2VR0 - chains A and F of the 6 polymer chains in the assembly; structure by X-ray diffraction, 2.80 A resolution.

# Chain A
Molecule: Cytochrome C nitrite reductase, catalytic subunit nfra
Organism: Desulfovibrio vulgaris
Notes: EC 1.7.2.2
Reference sequence: Q72EF3 (Q72EF3_DESVH); residues 1-524 here = UniProt positions 1-524
Amino-acid sequence (524 residues; row label = number of the first residue in the row):
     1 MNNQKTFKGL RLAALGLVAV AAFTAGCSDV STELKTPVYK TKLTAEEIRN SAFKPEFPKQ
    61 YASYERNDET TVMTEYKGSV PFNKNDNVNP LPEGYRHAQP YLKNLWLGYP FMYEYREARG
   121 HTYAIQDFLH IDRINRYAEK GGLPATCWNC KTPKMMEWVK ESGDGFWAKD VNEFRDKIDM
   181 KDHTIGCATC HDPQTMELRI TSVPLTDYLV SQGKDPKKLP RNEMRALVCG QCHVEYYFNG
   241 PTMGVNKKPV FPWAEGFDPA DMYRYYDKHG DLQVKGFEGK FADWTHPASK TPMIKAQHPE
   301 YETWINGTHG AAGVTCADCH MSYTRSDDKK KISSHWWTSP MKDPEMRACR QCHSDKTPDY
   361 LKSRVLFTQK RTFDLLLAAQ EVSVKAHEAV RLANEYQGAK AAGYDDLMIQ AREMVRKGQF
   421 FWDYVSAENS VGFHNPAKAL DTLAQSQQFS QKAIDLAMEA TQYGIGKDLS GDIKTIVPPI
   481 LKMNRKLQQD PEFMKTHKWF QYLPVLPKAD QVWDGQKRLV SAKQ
Disordered / not traced: 1-25, 521-524
UniProt features mapped onto this chain:
  - region (Interaction with NrfH): Asp29 to Tyr39, Arg221, Asn222, Asp318 to Lys331, Gln351 to Asp355
  - binding site (Ca(2+)): Gly78, Glu117, Ala118, Glu235, Tyr236, Lys295, Gln297
  - binding site (heme): His121, Cys147, Cys150, Lys151, Cys187, Cys190, His191, Cys229, Cys232, His233, His309, Cys316, Cys319, His320, His335, Cys349, Cys352, His353, His434
  - site: Lys59 (Interaction with NrfH)
Ion coordination: Ca2+ site 1: Gly78, Glu117, Ala118 (together with heme c); heme c Fe (6 sites), coordinated by His121, Lys151, His191, His233, His309, His320, Lys331, His335, His353, His434; Ca2+ site 2: Glu235, Tyr236, Lys295, Gln297
Small-molecule neighbours:
  - heme c (HEC), molecule 1: Tyr39, Phe53, Phe57, Gln60, Tyr61, Tyr64, Gly186, Cys187, Cys190, His191, Met196, Leu198, Arg221, Arg225, Val228, Ala317, Met321, Tyr323, Ile332, Ser333, His335, Trp337
  - heme c (HEC), molecule 2: Thr74, Lys77, Gly78, Glu117, Ala118, Cys229, His233, Glu300, Tyr301, Trp304, His309, Val314, Thr315, Cys316, Cys319, His320, Ser339, Pro340, Met341, Val365, Gln369, Asn429, Ser430, Phe433, His434
  - heme c (HEC), molecule 3: Gly78, Ser79, Ala118, Arg119, Gly120, His121, Tyr123, Ala124, Asp127, Cys150, Lys151, Ile185, Thr189, Cys190, Val228, Cys229, Gln231, Cys232, His233, Cys316, His320, Met321, Trp337, Thr338, Lys342
  - heme c (HEC), molecule 4: Tyr115, Arg116, Ala118, Asp127, Phe128, Ile131, Arg133, Ile134, Leu143, Thr146, Cys147, Asn149, Cys150, Lys151, Gln231, Cys232, His233, Val234, Tyr236, Phe238, Phe251, His298, Ala427, Asn429
  - heme c (HEC), molecule 5: Arg225, Asp318, Ser322, Tyr323, Thr324, Arg325, Lys331, Arg347, Gln351
  - heme c (HEC), molecule 6: Thr308, His309, Ala312, Val314, Asp318, Cys319, Pro340, Met346, Ala348, Cys349, Cys352, His353, Leu361, Arg364, Val365, Phe433, Pro436
  - heme c (HEC), molecule 7: Thr308, His353, Lys356

# Chain F
Molecule: Napc/nirt cytochrome C family protein
Organism: Desulfovibrio vulgaris
Notes: EC 1.10.2.-
Reference sequence: Q72EF4 (Q72EF4_DESVH); numbering as in UniProt (aligned over 1-159)
Amino-acid sequence (159 residues; numbered 1 to 159; the number before each row is that of its first residue):
     1 MSEEKSRNGP ARLKLVLGGA TLGVVALATV AFGMKYTDQR PFCTSCHIMN PVGVTHKLSG
    61 HANISCNDCH APHNLLAKLP FKAIAGARDV YMNTLGHPGD LILAGMETKE VVNANCKACH
   121 TMTNVEVASM EAKKYCTDCH RNVQHMRMKP ISTREVADE
Disordered / not traced: 1-13
UniProt features mapped onto this chain:
  - region (Interaction with NrfA): Gly99, Asp100, Thr123 to Asp158
  - binding site (heme): Cys43, Cys46, Met49, His61, Cys66, Cys69, His70, Asp89, Cys116, Cys119, His120, Cys136, Cys139, His140, His145
  - binding site (a menaquinol): Asn67, Lys82, Asp89
  - site (Interaction with NrfA): Arg40, Lys57, Asn63
Glycans and other covalent adducts: heme c (HEC) linked to Cys43
Ion coordination: heme c Fe (4 sites), coordinated by Met49, His61, His70, His120, His140, His145
Small-molecule neighbours:
  - heme c (HEC), molecule 1: Thr37, Phe42, Cys46, Ile48, Met49, Cys66, Asn67, His70, Arg88, Asp89, Val90, Met92, Asn93, Pro98, Ile102, Leu103, Ala104, Gly105, Thr108
  - heme c (HEC), molecule 2: Arg40, Met49, Val52, Gly53, His56, His61, Ile64, Ser65, Cys66, Cys69, His70, Ile102, Leu103, Ala104, Lys109, Val112, Thr137, Val143, Gln144, His145
  - heme c (HEC), molecule 3: Gly60, His61, Ile64, Asp68, Cys69, His73, Val112, Asn115, Cys116, Cys119, His120, Cys136, Thr137, His140, Val143
  - heme c (HEC), molecule 4: Cys116, Lys117, His120, Thr123, Asn124, Ser129, Met130, Ala132, Lys133, Cys136, Cys139, His140
  - heme c (HEC), molecule 5: Cys119, His120, Thr121, Met122, Thr123
  - heme c (HEC), molecule 6: Glu126, Val127, Ala128
  - heme c (HEC), molecule 7: Asp138, Arg141, Met148
  - heme c (HEC), molecule 8: Met148, Lys149, Pro150, Ile151
  - 2-heptyl-4-hydroxy quinoline N-oxide (HQO): Thr37, Asp38, Phe42, Asn67, His70, Phe81, Lys82, Ala83, Ala85, Gly86, Asp89

# Chain A / chain F interface
Pairs across the interface (18):
  Gly26(A) - Phe32(F)
  Gly26(A) - Lys35(F)
  Cys27(A) - Phe32(F)
  Cys27(A) - Lys35(F)
  Cys27(A) - Gln39(F)  hydrogen bond (backbone-side chain)
  Ser28(A) - Gln39(F)  hydrogen bond (backbone-side chain)
  Asp29(A) - Lys35(F)  salt bridge
  Asp29(A) - Gln39(F)  hydrogen bond
  Asp29(A) - Ala62(F)
  Asp29(A) - Asn63(F)
  Asp29(A) - Ile64(F)
  Asp29(A) - Ser65(F)
  Val30(A) - Asn63(F)
  Ser31(A) - Arg40(F)
  Ser31(A) - Asn63(F)  hydrogen bond (backbone-side chain)
  Thr32(A) - Asn63(F)  hydrogen bond (backbone-side chain)
  Asp328(A) - Met146(F)
  Asp328(A) - Lys149(F)  salt bridge
Also at the interface, not in a pair above, chain F (12 interface residues in all): Tyr36, Lys57

# Overview
8 residues of chain A and 12 residues of chain F are in contact; the contacts include 5 hydrogen bonds and 2
salt bridges. Polar contacts include Asp29(A)-Lys35(F), Asp328(A)-Lys149(F) and Cys27(A)-Gln39(F). Chain A
binds 7 copies of heme c.
Here chain A is Cytochrome C nitrite reductase, catalytic subunit nfra and chain F is Napc/nirt cytochrome C
family protein, both from Desulfovibrio vulgaris. Entry 2VR0 (Crystal structure of cytochrome c nitrite
reductase NrfHA complex bound to the HQNO inhibitor) was determined by X-ray diffraction.
